PDB entry 4YVK | X-ray diffraction, 3.00 A resolution | chains B and C of the 3 polymer chains in the assembly

== Chain B ==
Molecule: tRNA (guanine-N(1)-)-methyltransferase
Organism: Haemophilus influenzae (strain ATCC 51907 / DSM 11121 / KW20 / Rd)
Notes: EC 2.1.1.228
Reference sequence: P43912 (TRMD_HAEIN); residue numbers follow UniProt; this construct covers 1-246
Chain sequence (266 residues; each row starts with the number of its first residue; numbers below 1 keep their minus sign (Met-19 is residue -19)):
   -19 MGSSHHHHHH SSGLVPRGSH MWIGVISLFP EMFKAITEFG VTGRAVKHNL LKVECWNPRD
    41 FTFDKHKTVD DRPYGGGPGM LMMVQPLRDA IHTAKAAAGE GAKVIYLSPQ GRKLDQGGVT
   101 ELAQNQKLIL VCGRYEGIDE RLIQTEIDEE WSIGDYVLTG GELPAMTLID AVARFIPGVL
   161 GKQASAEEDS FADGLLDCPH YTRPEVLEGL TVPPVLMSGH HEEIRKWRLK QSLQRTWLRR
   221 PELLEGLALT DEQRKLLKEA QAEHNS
Not modelled in the structure: -19 to -3
Sequence notes: expression tag (-19 to 0)
Small-molecule neighbours:
  - sinefungin (SFG), molecule 1: Tyr86, Leu87, Ser88, Pro89, Gln90, Cys112, Gly113, Arg114, Tyr115, Glu116, Gly117, Trp131, Ser132, Ile133, Gly134, Tyr136, Val137, Leu138, Thr139, Gly140, Gly141, Pro144
  - sinefungin (SFG), molecule 2: Glu168, Asp169, Ser170, Asp177, His180
Curated features (UniProtKB/Swiss-Prot):
  - active site: Asp169 (Proton acceptor)
  - binding site (S-adenosyl-L-methionine): Tyr86, Gly113, Ile133 to Leu138
From the paper describing this entry:
  - catalytic residues: Arg154, Asp169 (proposed by the authors, not directly observed)
  - mutagenesis - R154A, D169A (4,100-fold): abolished catalytic activity with tRNA (chain C)
  - mutagenesis - S165A: decreased catalytic activity with tRNA (chain C)

== Chain C ==
Molecule: tRNA
Sequence (74 nucleotides; each row starts with the number of its first residue; note: 2 numbers in that range are skipped by the numbering (no residue carries them; nothing is unmodelled there)):
     1 UGGGAGGUCG UCUAAC
    18 GGUAGGACGG CGGACUCUCG AUCCGCUGG
    48 UGGAGGUUCG AGUCCUCCCC UCCCAGCCA
Not modelled in the structure: 74-76
Sequence notes: engineered mutation C36 (G419304 in 12057205)

== Interface between chain B and chain C ==
Contacting residue pairs (26):
  Glu18(B) with U35(C), base contact
  Gly20(B) with U35(C), hydrogen bond to the base
  Val21(B) with G37(C), base contact
  Gly23(B) with U35(C), base contact
  Arg24(B) with U35(C), hydrogen bond to the base; C36(C), sugar contact; G37(C), salt bridge to the phosphate
  Arg154(B) with G37(C), base contact
  Leu160(B) with G37(C), hydrogen bond to the sugar; A38(C), sugar contact
  Lys162(B) with A38(C), phosphate contact; U39(C), phosphate contact
  Glu167(B) with G37(C), hydrogen bond to the sugar
  Glu168(B) with G37(C), hydrogen bond to the base
  Asp169(B) with G37(C), hydrogen bond to the base
  Arg183(B) with G27(C), salt bridge to the phosphate; C28(C), salt bridge to the phosphate
  Ser198(B) with G10(C), hydrogen bond to the sugar
  Gly199(B) with G10(C), hydrogen bond to the base; U11(C), sugar contact; G26(C), sugar contact
  His200(B) with U11(C), sugar contact
  His201(B) with G10(C), hydrogen bond to the base; U11(C), hydrogen bond to the sugar; C25(C), hydrogen bond to the base; G26(C), sugar contact
Other interface residues (no listed pair), chain B (21 interface residues in all): Phe19, Gly161, Glu185, Leu196, Met197

== In short ==
Chain B and chain C form an interface of 21 and 11 residues respectively, with 11 hydrogen bonds and 3 salt
bridges. Among the polar pairs are Gly20(B)-U35(C), Arg24(B)-U35(C) and Glu168(B)-G37(C). Bound to chain B:
sinefungin. From the paper: catalytic residues Arg154(B) and Asp169(B); R154A and D169A of chain B abolish
catalytic activity with tRNA (chain C).
Here chain B is tRNA (guanine-N(1)-)-methyltransferase (Haemophilus influenzae (strain ATCC 51907 / DSM 11121
/ KW20 / Rd)) and chain C is tRNA. Entry 4YVK (Crystal Structure of H. influenzae TrmD in complex with
sinefungin and tRNA variant (G36C)) was determined by X-ray diffraction together with 4YVG, 4YVH, 4YVI and
4YVJ from the same study.
